Entry 7Y17 (X-ray diffraction, 3.39 A resolution); this record covers chains C and D of the 5 polymer chains in the assembly.

[Chain C (and D)]
Protein: LAS1 protein
From: Cyberlindnera jadinii
Notes: chain D of this document is another copy of the same molecule, construct and numbering; everything in this record applies to it too
UniProtKB: A0A0H5CBH3 (A0A0H5CBH3_CYBJN); numbering as in UniProt (aligned over 1-421)
Amino-acid sequence (421 residues; numbered 1 to 421; the number before each row is that of its first residue):
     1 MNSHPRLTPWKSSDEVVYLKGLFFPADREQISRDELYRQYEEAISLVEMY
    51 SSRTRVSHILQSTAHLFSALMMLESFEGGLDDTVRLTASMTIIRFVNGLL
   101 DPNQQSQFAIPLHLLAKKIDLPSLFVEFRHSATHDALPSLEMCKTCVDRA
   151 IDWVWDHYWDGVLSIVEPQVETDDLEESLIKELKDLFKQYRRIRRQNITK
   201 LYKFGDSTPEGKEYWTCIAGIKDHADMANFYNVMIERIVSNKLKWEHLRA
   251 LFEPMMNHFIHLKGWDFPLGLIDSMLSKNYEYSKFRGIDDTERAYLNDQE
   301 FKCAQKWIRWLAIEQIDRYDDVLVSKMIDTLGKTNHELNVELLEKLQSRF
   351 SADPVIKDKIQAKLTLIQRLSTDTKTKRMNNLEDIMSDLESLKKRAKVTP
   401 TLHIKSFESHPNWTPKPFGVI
Unresolved in the structure: 1-3, 108-115, 165-176, 199-208, 284-298, 350-351, 375-404, 421 (chain D: 1-4, 78, 104-111, 163-175, 198-210, 279-302, 335-337, 368-397)
Reported in the primary citation:
  - catalytic residues: Arg-129, His-130, His-134
  - conformationally variable residues: His-130

[Chain C / chain D interface]
Pairs across the interface (31):
  Glu-48(C) with Leu-80(D); Asp-81(D); Asp-82(D)
  His-65(C) with Asp-82(D), salt bridge
  Ser-68(C) with Thr-83(D)
  Met-72(C) with Thr-83(D)
  Leu-80(C) with Glu-48(D)
  Asp-82(C) with His-65(D), salt bridge
  Thr-83(C) with Thr-87(D)
  Leu-86(C) with Met-90(D), hydrophobic; Thr-91(D)
  Thr-87(C) with Leu-86(D); Thr-87(D), hydrogen bond
  Met-90(C) with Leu-86(D), hydrophobic; Ser-89(D); Met-90(D), hydrophobic; Ile-93(D), hydrophobic; Ala-132(D), hydrophobic; Thr-133(D)
  Thr-91(C) with Leu-86(D)
  Ile-93(C) with Met-90(D), hydrophobic
  Asn-97(C) with Thr-133(D); His-134(D), hydrogen bond
  Asp-101(C) with His-134(D), salt bridge
  Ala-132(C) with Arg-94(D)
  Thr-133(C) with Asn-97(D), hydrogen bond (backbone-side chain)
  His-134(C) with Asn-97(D), hydrogen bond; Asp-101(D)
  Asp-135(C) with Arg-94(D), hydrogen bond (backbone-side chain)
  Ala-136(C) with Arg-94(D)
  Leu-137(C) with Arg-94(D)
Also at the interface, not in a pair above, chain C (23 interface residues in all): Ser-89, Arg-94, Ser-131
Also at the interface, not in a pair above, chain D (24 interface residues in all): Ile-44, Ser-68, Met-72, Arg-129, Asp-135, Leu-137

[In short]
Chain C and chain D form an interface of 23 and 24 residues respectively; the contacts include 5 hydrogen
bonds and 3 salt bridges. Polar pairs include His-65(C)/Asp-82(D), Asp-101(C)/His-134(D) and
Thr-87(C)/Thr-87(D). The paper reports catalytic residues Arg-129(C), His-130(C) and His-134(C);
conformational variability at His-130(C).
Both chains are LAS1 protein (Cyberlindnera jadinii). Entry 7Y17 (Crystal structure of ribosomal ITS2 pre-rRNA
processing complex from Cyberlindnera jadinii) was determined by X-ray diffraction (same publication as 8J5Y,
8J60, 7Y16 and 7Y18).
